Entry 4C0Q (X-ray diffraction, 3.42 A resolution); this record covers chains A and C.

[Chain A]
Molecule: Transportin-3
Source organism: Homo sapiens
UniProtKB: Q9Y5L0 (TNPO3_HUMAN); numbering as in UniProt (aligned over 1-923)
Sequence (923 residues; each row starts with the number of its first residue):
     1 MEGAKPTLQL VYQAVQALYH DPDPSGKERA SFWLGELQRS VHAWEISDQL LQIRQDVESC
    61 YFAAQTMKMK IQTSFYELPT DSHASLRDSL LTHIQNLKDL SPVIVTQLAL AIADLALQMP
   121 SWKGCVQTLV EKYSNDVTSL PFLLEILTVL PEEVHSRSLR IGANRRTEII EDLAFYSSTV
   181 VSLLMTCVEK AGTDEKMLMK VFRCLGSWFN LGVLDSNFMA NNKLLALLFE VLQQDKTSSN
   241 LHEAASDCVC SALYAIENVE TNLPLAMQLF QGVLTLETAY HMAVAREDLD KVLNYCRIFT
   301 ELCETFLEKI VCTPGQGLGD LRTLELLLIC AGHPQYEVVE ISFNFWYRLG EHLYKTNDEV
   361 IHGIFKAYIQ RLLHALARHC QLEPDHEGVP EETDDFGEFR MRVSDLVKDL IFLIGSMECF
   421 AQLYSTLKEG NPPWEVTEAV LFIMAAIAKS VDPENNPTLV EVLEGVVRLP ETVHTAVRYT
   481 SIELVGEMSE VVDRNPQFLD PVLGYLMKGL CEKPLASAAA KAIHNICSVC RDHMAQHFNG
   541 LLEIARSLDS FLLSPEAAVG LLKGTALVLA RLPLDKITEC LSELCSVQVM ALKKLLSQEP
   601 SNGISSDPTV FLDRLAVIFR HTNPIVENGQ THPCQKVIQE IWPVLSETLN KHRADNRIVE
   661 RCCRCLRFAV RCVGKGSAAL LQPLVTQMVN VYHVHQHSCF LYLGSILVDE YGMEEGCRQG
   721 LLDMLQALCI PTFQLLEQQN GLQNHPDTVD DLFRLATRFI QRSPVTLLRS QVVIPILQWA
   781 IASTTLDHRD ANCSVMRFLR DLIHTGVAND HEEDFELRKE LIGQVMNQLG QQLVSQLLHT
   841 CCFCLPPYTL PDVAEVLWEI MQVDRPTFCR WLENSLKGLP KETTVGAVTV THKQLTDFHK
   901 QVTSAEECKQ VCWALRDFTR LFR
Not modelled in the structure: 1-4, 190-194, 354-362, 596-606, 625-633, 672-676, 881-888, 923
Modified positions: Mse1 (selenomethionine); Mse67, Mse69, Mse119, Mse185, Mse197, Mse199, Mse219, Mse267, Mse282, Mse401, Mse417, Mse444, Mse488, Mse507, Mse534, Mse590, Mse688, Mse713, Mse724, Mse796, Mse826, Mse861 (selenomethionine; parent Met)
Curated features (UniProtKB/Swiss-Prot):
  - modified residue: Mse1 (N-acetylmethionine), Ser74 (Phosphoserine), Thr896 (Phosphothreonine)
  - natural variant: Arg818 (R818P: In LGMDD2), Arg920 to Arg923 (sequence variant, change not given here; In LGMDD2), Arg923 (R923DSSHSCTVPVTQECLF: In LGMDD2; R923RCSHSCTVPVTQECLF: In LGMDD2)
  - mutagenesis: Glu145 to Glu153 (Decreased interaction with GTP-bound Ran), Arg620 (R620A: In 9Ala; abolished interaction with SRSF1 and CPSF6 without affecting interaction with GTP-bound Ran; when associated with A-660, A-664, A-667, A-671, A-702, A-750, A-751 and A-758), Glu660 (E660A: In 9Ala; abolished interaction with SRSF1 and CPSF6 without affecting interaction with GTP-bound Ran; when associated with A-620, A-664, A-667, A-671, A-702, A-750, A-751 and A-758), Arg664 (R664A: Abolished interaction with SRSF1. In 9Ala; abolished interaction with SRSF1 and CPSF6 without affecting interaction with GTP-bound Ran ...), Arg667 (R667A: In 9Ala; abolished interaction with SRSF1 and CPSF6 without affecting interaction with GTP-bound Ran; when associated with A-620, A-660, A-664, A-671, A-702, A-750, A-751 and A-758), Arg671 (R671A: Abolished interaction with SRSF1. In 9Ala; abolished interaction with SRSF1 and CPSF6 without affecting interaction with GTP-bound Ran ...), Tyr702 (Y702A: Abolished interaction with SRSF1. In 9Ala; abolished interaction with SRSF1 and CPSF6 without affecting interaction with GTP-bound Ran ...), Asp750 (D750A: Abolished interaction with SRSF1. In 9Ala; abolished interaction with SRSF1 and CPSF6 without affecting interaction with GTP-bound Ran ...), Asp751 (D751A: In 9Ala; abolished interaction with SRSF1 and CPSF6 without affecting interaction with GTP-bound Ran; when associated with A-620, A-660, A-664, A-667, A-671, A-702, A-750 and A-758), Arg754 (R754A: Abolished interaction with SRSF1), Arg758 (R758A: Abolished interaction with SRSF1. In 9Ala; abolished interaction with SRSF1 and CPSF6 without affecting interaction with GTP-bound Ran ...)
What the authors report for this chain:
  - mutagenesis - R620A/E660A/R664A/R667A/R671A/Y702A/D750A/D751A/R758A: unchanged binding to RanGTP
  - mutagenesis - R620A/E660A/R664A/R667A/R671A/Y702A/D750A/D751A/R758A: abolished localization
  - mutagenesis - R671E: increased binding to CPSF6
  - mutagenesis - R664E, R667E: unchanged binding to CPSF6

[Chain C]
Molecule: GTP-binding nuclear protein ran
Source organism: Homo sapiens
UniProtKB: P62826 (RAN_HUMAN); residue numbers follow UniProt; this construct covers 2-216
Sequence (215 residues; numbered 2 to 216; the number before each row is that of its first residue):
     2 AAQGEPQVQF KLVLVGDGGT GKTTFVKRHL TGEFEKKYVA TLGVEVHPLV FHTNRGPIKF
    62 NVWDTAGLEK FGGLRDGYYI QAQCAIIMFD VTSRVTYKNV PNWHRDLVRV CENIPIVLCG
   122 NKVDIKDRKV KAKSIVFHRK KNLQYYDISA KSNYNFEKPF LWLARKLIGD PNLEFVAMPA
   182 LAPPEVVMDP ALAAQYEHDL EVAQTTALPD EDDDL
Not modelled in the structure: 2-8, 178-216
Sequence notes: engineered mutation Leu69 (Gln in P62826)
Curated features (UniProtKB/Swiss-Prot):
  - region: Lys37 to Val45 (Switch-I), Gly68 to Gln84 (Switch-II), Asp211 to Leu216 (Interaction with RANBP1)
  - binding site (GTP): Asp18 to Thr25, Glu36 to Thr42, Gly68, Asn122 to Asp125, Ser150 to Lys152
  - modified residue: Ala2 (N-acetylalanine), Thr24 (Phosphothreonine), Lys37 (N6-acetyllysine), Lys60 (N6-acetyllysine), Lys71 (N6-acetyllysine), Lys99 (N6-acetyllysine), Lys134 (N6-acetyllysine), Lys159 (N6-acetyllysine)
  - cross-link (Glycyl lysine isopeptide (Lys-Gly)): Lys71 (interchain with G-Cter in SUMO2), Lys152 (interchain with G-Cter in SUMO2)
  - mutagenesis: Gly19 (G19V: Blocks DNA replication; when associated with L-69), Thr24 (T24L: Has low binding affinity for GTP and GDP. Almost completely abolishes interaction with BIRC5; T24N: Has low binding affinity for GTP and GDP. Decreases nuclear import of proteins and RNA ...), Thr25 (T25A: Minor effect on the interaction with the alpha phosphate group of bound GTP), Lys37 (K37Q: Mimics acetylation; enhances the nuclear export of RELA/p65; K37R: Decreased acetylation), Tyr39 (Y39A: Abolishes steric hindrance that traps the essential Q-69 in an unreactive position, and causes slow GTP hydrolysis in wild-type ...), Glu70 (E70A: Strongly decreases the relase of bound GDP), Arg76 (R76E: Probable loss of interaction with NUTF2. Loss of transport to the nucleus), Lys134 (K134Q: Loss of normal mitotic chromosome segregation and defective mitotic spindle orientation; K134R: Loss of normal mitotic chromosome segregation and formation of sister chromatid bridges), Asp211 to Leu216 (No effect on GTPase activity. Abolishes interaction with RANBP1)

[How chain A and chain C interact]
Pairs across the interface (49; chain A residue first):
  Leu18(A) with Trp64(C); Leu75(C), hydrophobic
  Tyr19(A) with Gly78(C); Ile81(C)
  Pro24(A) with Val47(C)
  Lys27(A) with Trp64(C)
  Glu28(A) with Glu46(C); Val47(C), hydrogen bond (side chain-backbone)
  Ser31(A) with Val45(C); Tyr79(C), hydrogen bond
  Gln38(A) with Gly74(C); Leu75(C)
  Arg39(A) with Gly73(C); Gly74(C), hydrogen bond (side chain-backbone)
  Tyr61(A) with Asp77(C), hydrogen bond (side chain-backbone); Gly78(C); Ile81(C), hydrophobic; Val111(C)
  Phe62(A) with Leu75(C), hydrophobic
  Gln65(A) with Leu75(C); Asp77(C); Gly78(C)
  Lys68(A) with Asp77(C), salt bridge
  Val103(A) with Val111(C)
  Thr106(A) with Arg110(C), hydrogen bond (side chain-backbone)
  Gln107(A) with Val111(C)
  Leu110(A) with Arg110(C)
  Glu152(A) with Arg110(C), salt bridge
  Glu153(A) with Arg110(C), salt bridge
  Arg157(A) with Lys99(C); Asn100(C), hydrogen bond; Asn103(C), hydrogen bond
  Glu340(A) with His139(C), salt bridge
  Ile341(A) with Arg140(C), hydrogen bond (backbone-side chain)
  Asn344(A) with Arg140(C)
  Tyr347(A) with Lys134(C)
  Thr393(A) with Lys159(C)
  Asp395(A) with Tyr147(C)
  Glu398(A) with Asn156(C)
  Arg402(A) with His139(C)
  Asp405(A) with Lys134(C)
  Gln743(A) with Lys38(C); Tyr39(C)
  Asn744(A) with Lys38(C)
  Pro746(A) with Lys38(C)
  Asp747(A) with Lys37(C)
  Asp787(A) with Tyr39(C)
  His788(A) with Lys37(C)
  Phe843(A) with Lys71(C), hydrogen bond (backbone-side chain)
Also at the interface, not in a pair above, chain A (46 interface residues in all): Leu34, Gly35, Glu58, Mse69, Thr73, Pro102, Val149, Ser158, Glu243, Asp409, Arg789
Also at the interface, not in a pair above, chain C (39 interface residues in all): Val40, Pro49, Arg76, Gln82, Ser94, Arg95, Arg106, Glu113, Ser135, Val137, Lys141, Gln145, Tyr155
The authors on this interface:
  - interface residues, chain C: Thr32(C), Thr66(C)

[Summary]
The interface between chain A and chain C involves 46 residues on one side and 39 on the other; the contacts
include 9 hydrogen bonds and 4 salt bridges. Polar pairs include Lys68(A)-Asp77(C), Glu152(A)-Arg110(C) and
Glu153(A)-Arg110(C). The paper reports that R620A/E660A/R664A/R667A/R671A/Y702A/D750A/D751A/R758A of chain A
abolish localization; interface residues Thr32(C) and Thr66(C); 4 substitutions were tested in all.
Chain A is Transportin-3 and chain C is GTP-binding nuclear protein ran, both from Homo sapiens; the
structure, Transportin 3 in complex with Ran(Q69L)GTP, was determined by X-ray diffraction (same publication
as 4C0O and 4C0P).
